3VLA - chain A; structure by X-ray diffraction, 0.95 A resolution.

# Chain A
Name: EDGP
Source organism: Daucus carota
UniProt: Q05929 (Q05929_DAUCA); residues 1-413 here correspond to UniProt positions 21-433 (UniProt number = residue number + 20)
Chain sequence (413 residues; numbered 1 to 413; the number before each row is that of its first residue):
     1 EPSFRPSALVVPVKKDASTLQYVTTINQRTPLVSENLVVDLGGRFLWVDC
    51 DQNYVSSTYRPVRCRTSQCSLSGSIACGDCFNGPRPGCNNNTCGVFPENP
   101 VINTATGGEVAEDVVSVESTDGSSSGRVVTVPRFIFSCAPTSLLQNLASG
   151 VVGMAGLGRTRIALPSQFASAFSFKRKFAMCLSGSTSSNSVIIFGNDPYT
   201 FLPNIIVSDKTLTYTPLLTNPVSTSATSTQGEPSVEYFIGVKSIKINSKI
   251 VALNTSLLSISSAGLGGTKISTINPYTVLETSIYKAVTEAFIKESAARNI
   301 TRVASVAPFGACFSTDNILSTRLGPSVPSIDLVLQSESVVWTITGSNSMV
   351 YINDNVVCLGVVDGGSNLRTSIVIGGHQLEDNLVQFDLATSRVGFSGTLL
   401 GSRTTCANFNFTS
Modified / non-standard residues: E1 (pyroglutamic acid; PCA)
Cystine bridges: C50-C138, C64-C77, C69-C93, C80-C88, C181-C406, C312-C358
Covalently attached groups: N-acetylglucosamine (NAG) linked to N90, N254, N299, N410
Reported in the primary citation:
  - post-translational modification sites: N90, N254, N299, N410
  - binding site for N-acetylglucosamine: N90, N254, N299, N410

# Overview
Covalently linked N-acetylglucosamine: at N90, N254, N299 and N410. The paper reports a binding site for
N-acetylglucosamine at N90, N254 and N299 among others; modification sites N90, N254 and N299 among others.
Chain A is EDGP (Daucus carota); the structure, Crystal structure of edgp, was determined by X-ray
diffraction, deposited together with 3VL8, 3VL9 and 3VLB.
